8AVK - chains A and B; structure by X-ray diffraction, 2.10 A resolution.

== Chain A (and B) ==
Name: Superoxide dismutase
From: Candidatus Wolfebacteria bacterium GW2011_GWB1_47_1
Notes: EC 1.15.1.1; chain B of this document is another copy of the same molecule, construct and numbering; everything in this record applies to it too
UniProt: A0A0G1X6V3 (A0A0G1X6V3_9BACT); residues 1-203 here = UniProt positions 1-203
Sequence (203 residues; row label = number of the first residue in the row):
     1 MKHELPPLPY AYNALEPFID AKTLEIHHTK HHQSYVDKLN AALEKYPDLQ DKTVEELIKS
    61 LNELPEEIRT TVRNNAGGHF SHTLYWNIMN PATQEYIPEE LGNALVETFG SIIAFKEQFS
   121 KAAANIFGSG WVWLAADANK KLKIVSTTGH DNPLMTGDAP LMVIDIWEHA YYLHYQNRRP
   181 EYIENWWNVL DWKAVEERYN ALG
Unresolved in the structure: 1
Ion coordination: Fe ion: His-27, His-82, Asp-165, His-169

== How chain A and chain B interact ==
Residue-residue contacts (38; chain A residue first):
  Ile-26(A) with Tyr-172(B); Gln-176(B); Asn-177(B)
  Lys-30(A) with Asn-177(B)
  His-31(A) with Glu-168(B); Tyr-172(B), hydrogen bond; Asn-177(B)
  Asn-74(A) with Phe-127(B)
  Phe-127(A) with Asn-74(B); Gly-149(B); His-150(B); Trp-167(B), hydrophobic
  Gly-128(A) with Ser-129(B); Trp-167(B)
  Ser-129(A) with Gly-128(B); Ser-129(B), hydrogen bond
  Gly-149(A) with Phe-127(B)
  His-150(A) with Phe-127(B)
  Trp-167(A) with Phe-127(B), hydrophobic; Gly-128(B); Glu-168(B)
  Glu-168(A) with His-31(B); Trp-167(B); Glu-168(B), hydrogen bond (backbone-side chain); His-169(B), salt bridge
  His-169(A) with Glu-168(B), salt bridge; Tyr-172(B)
  Tyr-172(A) with Ile-26(B); His-31(B), hydrogen bond; His-169(B); Leu-173(B)
  Leu-173(A) with Tyr-172(B); Leu-173(B), hydrophobic
  Gln-176(A) with Ile-26(B); Leu-173(B)
  Asn-177(A) with Ile-26(B); Lys-30(B); His-31(B)
Interface residues without a listed pair, chain B (17 interface residues in all): Lys-22

== In short ==
The interface between chain A and chain B involves 16 residues on one side and 17 on the other; the contacts
include 4 hydrogen bonds and 2 salt bridges. Polar contacts include Glu-168(A)/His-169(B),
His-31(A)/Tyr-172(B) and Ser-129(A)/Ser-129(B).
Both chains are Superoxide dismutase (Candidatus Wolfebacteria bacterium GW2011_GWB1_47_1). Entry 8AVK
(Superoxide dismutase SodFM1 from CPR Parkubacteria Wolfebacteria) was determined by X-ray diffraction (same
publication as 8AVL, 8AVM and 8AVN).
